Entry 3II6 (X-ray diffraction, 2.40 A resolution); this record covers chains A and X of the 3 polymer chains in the assembly.

[Chain A]
Protein: DNA repair protein XRCC4
From: Homo sapiens
UniProtKB: Q13426 (XRCC4_HUMAN); residues 1-203 here = UniProt positions 1-203
Amino-acid sequence (203 residues; row label = number of the first residue in the row):
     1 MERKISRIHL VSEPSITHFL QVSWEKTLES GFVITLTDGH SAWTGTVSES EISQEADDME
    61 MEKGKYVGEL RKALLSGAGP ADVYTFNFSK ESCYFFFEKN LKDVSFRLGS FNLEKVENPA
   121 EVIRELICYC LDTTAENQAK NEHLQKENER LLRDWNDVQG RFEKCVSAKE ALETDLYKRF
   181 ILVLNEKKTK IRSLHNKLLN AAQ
Unresolved in the structure: 202-203
Construct notes: engineered mutation Glu60 (Ala in Q13426), Thr134 (Ile in Q13426)
Reported in the primary citation:
  - conformationally variable residues (helix shift): Glu170 to Leu172

[Chain X]
Protein: DNA ligase 4
From: Homo sapiens
Notes: EC 6.5.1.1; fragment: C-Terminal tandem BRCT domains, residues 654-911
UniProtKB: P49917 (DNLI4_HUMAN); numbering as in UniProt (aligned over 654-911)
Amino-acid sequence (263 residues; numbered 649 to 911; the number before each row is that of its first residue):
   649 GAMGSKISNI FEDVEFCVMS GTDSQPKPDL ENRIAEFGGY IVQNPGPDTY CVIAGSENIR
   709 VKNIILSNKH DVVKPAWLLE CFKTKSFVPW QPRFMIHMCP STKEHFAREY DCYGDSYFID
   769 TDLNQLKEVF SGIKNSNEQT PEEMASLIAD LEYRYSWDCS PLSMFRRHTV YLDSYAVIND
   829 LSTKNEGTRL AIKALELRFH GAKVVSCLAE GVSHVIIGED HSRVADFKAF RRTFKRKFKI
   889 LKESWVTDSI DKCELQEENQ YLI
Unresolved in the structure: 649-653, 671-672
Construct notes: expression tag (649-653)
Reported in the primary citation:
  - contacts within the chain: Glu800-Arg814 (hydrogen bond), Ser811-Arg814 (hydrogen bond)
  - disease-associated variants - R814*: decreased binding to XRCC4 (citing earlier work)

[Interface between chain A and chain X]
Residue-residue contacts (33):
  Asp154(A) with Arg837(X), salt bridge
  Asp157(A) with Arg837(X), salt bridge
  Val158(A) with Ile840(X), hydrophobic
  Arg161(A) with Glu844(X), salt bridge; Thr895(X); Ile898(X); Asp899(X), salt bridge
  Cys165(A) with Phe847(X)
  Ala168(A) with Leu810(X), hydrophobic
  Lys169(A) with Phe847(X)
  Tyr177(A) with Leu771(X), hydrophobic; Leu774(X), hydrophobic; Lys775(X); Phe778(X)
  Arg179(A) with Trp805(X); Ser808(X)
  Phe180(A) with Phe778(X), hydrophobic
  Ile181(A) with Asp770(X); Leu771(X)
  Val183(A) with Tyr803(X); Trp805(X), hydrophobic
  Asn185(A) with Asp768(X); Thr769(X), hydrogen bond (side chain-backbone)
  Lys188(A) with Asp763(X), salt bridge; Ser764(X), hydrogen bond (side chain-backbone); Tyr765(X); Ile767(X), hydrogen bond (side chain-backbone); Thr769(X)
  Ile191(A) with Tyr765(X); Phe766(X), hydrophobic
  Arg192(A) with Phe766(X), hydrogen bond (side chain-backbone); Asp768(X), salt bridge
  His195(A) with Phe766(X)
Interface residues without a listed pair, chain A (22 interface residues in all): Leu172, Glu173, Leu184, Glu186, Lys187
Interface residues without a listed pair, chain X (26 interface residues in all): Gln773, Arg802, His848
Interface features reported in the paper:
  - interface residues, chain A: Asp154(A), Tyr177(A), Phe180(A), Ile181(A), Val183(A)
  - interface residues, chain X: Asp759(X), Asp770(X), Gly835(X), Glu891(X)

[In short]
22 residues of chain A face 26 of chain X across their interface, with 4 hydrogen bonds and 6 salt bridges.
Among the polar pairs are Asp154(A)-Arg837(X), Asp157(A)-Arg837(X) and Arg161(A)-Glu844(X). From the paper:
R814* of chain X reduces binding to XRCC4; interface residues Asp154(A), Tyr177(A) and Asp759(X) among others.
Chain A is DNA repair protein XRCC4 and chain X is DNA ligase 4, both from Homo sapiens; the structure,
Structure of human Xrcc4 in complex with the tandem BRCT domains of DNA LigaseIV, was determined by X-ray
diffraction.
